PDB entry 8YY1 | electron microscopy, 3.60 A resolution | chains Y and Z of the 14 polymer chains in the assembly

== Chain Y (and Z) ==
Name: V-type ATP synthase, subunit K
From: Thermus thermophilus HB8
Notes: chain Z of this document is another copy of the same molecule, construct and numbering; everything in this record applies to it too
Reference sequence: Q5SIT7 (Q5SIT7_THET8); residues 8-80 here correspond to UniProt positions 27-99 (UniProt number = residue number + 19)
Sequence (73 residues; row label = number of the first residue in the row):
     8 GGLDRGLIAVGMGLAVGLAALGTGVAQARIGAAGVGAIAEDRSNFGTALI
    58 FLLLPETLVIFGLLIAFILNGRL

== How chain Y and chain Z interact ==
Residue-residue contacts (11):
  Asp11(Y) - Gly9(Z)
  Leu14(Y) - Gly13(Z)
  Gly18(Y) - Val17(Z)
  Gly18(Y) - Gly20(Z)
  Ala22(Y) - Gly20(Z)
  Gly29(Y) - Gly31(Z)
  Ala33(Y) - Gly31(Z)
  Ala33(Y) - Ala35(Z)  hydrophobic
  Arg36(Y) - Ala35(Z)
  Ala44(Y) - Ala46(Z)  hydrophobic
  Leu65(Y) - Ala27(Z)  hydrophobic
Other interface residues (no listed pair), chain Y (14 interface residues in all): Ile15, Ala26, Val32, Ile37, Ala40
Other interface residues (no listed pair), chain Z (17 interface residues in all): Leu14, Ala16, Leu21, Gly24, Leu28, Gln34, Gly38, Ala39, Val42

== In short ==
Chain Y and chain Z form an interface of 14 and 17 residues respectively.
Both chains are V-type ATP synthase, subunit K (Thermus thermophilus HB8). Entry 8YY1 (Vo domain of V/A-ATPase
from Thermus thermophilus state3) was determined by electron microscopy (same publication as 8YWT, 8YXZ and
8YY0).
